Entry 7RNC (X-ray diffraction, 1.93 A resolution); this record covers chains B and D of the 6 polymer chains in the assembly.

# Chain B (and D)
Molecule: Caspase-3 subunit p12
Source organism: Homo sapiens
Notes: chain D of this document is another copy of the same molecule, construct and numbering; everything in this record applies to it too
Reference sequence: P42574 (CASP3_HUMAN); residue numbers follow UniProt; this construct covers 184-277
Sequence (95 residues; numbered 184 to 278; the number before each row is that of its first residue):
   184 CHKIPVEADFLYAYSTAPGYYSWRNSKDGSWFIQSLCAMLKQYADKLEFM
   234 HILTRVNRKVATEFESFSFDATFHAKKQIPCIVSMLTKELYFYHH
Not modelled in the structure: 184-185, 277-278 (chain D: 184, 278)
Differences from the reference sequence: expression tag (278)
Swiss-Prot annotation at these positions:
  - modified residue: Arg207 (Microbial infection: ADP-riboxanated arginine)
  - mutagenesis: Arg207 (R207A: Abolished ADP-riboxanation by C.violaceum CopC)

# Chain B / chain D interface
Residue-residue contacts (58):
  Lys186(B) with Ala244(D); Glu248(D); Ala258(D), hydrogen bond (side chain-backbone); Lys260(D), hydrogen bond (backbone-side chain)
  Ile187(B) with Lys260(D)
  Pro188(B) with Ala244(D); Lys260(D); Gln261(D); Ile262(D)
  Glu190(B) with Tyr203(D), hydrogen bond; Ile262(D)
  Tyr203(B) with Glu190(D), hydrogen bond
  Glu231(B) with His234(D), salt bridge
  His234(B) with Glu231(D), salt bridge; His234(D), hydrogen bond; Glu272(D), salt bridge
  Thr237(B) with Leu269(D); Thr270(D); Lys271(D)
  Asn240(B) with Ser267(D), hydrogen bond (side chain-backbone); Met268(D); Leu269(D), hydrogen bond (side chain-backbone)
  Arg241(B) with Thr270(D), hydrogen bond (side chain-backbone); Lys271(D)
  Ala244(B) with Lys186(D); Pro188(D)
  Glu248(B) with Lys186(D)
  Ala258(B) with Lys186(D), hydrogen bond (backbone-side chain)
  Lys260(B) with Lys186(D), hydrogen bond (side chain-backbone); Ile187(D); Pro188(D)
  Gln261(B) with Pro188(D)
  Ile262(B) with Pro188(D); Glu190(D); Ala191(D), hydrophobic; Met268(D); Thr270(D)
  Pro263(B) with Met268(D)
  Cys264(B) with Val266(D), hydrophobic; Ser267(D); Met268(D), hydrophobic
  Ile265(B) with Ile265(D); Val266(D); Ser267(D), hydrogen bond (backbone-backbone)
  Val266(B) with Cys264(D), hydrophobic; Ile265(D)
  Ser267(B) with Asn240(D), hydrogen bond (backbone-side chain); Cys264(D); Ile265(D), hydrogen bond (backbone-backbone)
  Met268(B) with Asn240(D); Ile262(D); Pro263(D); Cys264(D), hydrophobic
  Leu269(B) with Asn240(D), hydrogen bond (backbone-side chain)
  Thr270(B) with Thr237(D); Arg241(D), hydrogen bond (backbone-side chain)
  Lys271(B) with Thr237(D)
  Glu272(B) with His234(D), salt bridge
Other interface residues (no listed pair), chain B (30 interface residues in all): Ala191, Met233, Thr245, Tyr274
Other interface residues (no listed pair), chain D (30 interface residues in all): Val189, Met233, Tyr274

# Overview
Chain B and chain D each contribute 30 residues to their interface; the contacts include 15 hydrogen bonds and
4 salt bridges. Among the polar pairs are Glu231(B)-His234(D), His234(B)-Glu272(D) and Lys186(B)-Ala258(D).
From UniProt: one mutagenesis site on chain B.
Chain B and chain D are both Caspase-3 subunit p12 (Homo sapiens); the structure, Crystal structure of
caspase-3 with inhibitor Ac-VDVVD-CHO, was determined by X-ray diffraction.
